PDB entry 1L7V | X-ray diffraction, 3.20 A resolution | chains C and D of the 4 polymer chains in the assembly

# Chain C (and D)
Protein: Vitamin B12 transport ATP-binding protein btuD
Organism: Escherichia coli
Notes: EC 3.6.3.33; chain D of this document is another copy of the same molecule, construct and numbering; everything in this record applies to it too
UniProt: P06611 (BTUD_ECOLI); residues 1-249 here = UniProt positions 1-249
Chain sequence (249 residues; each row starts with the number of its first residue):
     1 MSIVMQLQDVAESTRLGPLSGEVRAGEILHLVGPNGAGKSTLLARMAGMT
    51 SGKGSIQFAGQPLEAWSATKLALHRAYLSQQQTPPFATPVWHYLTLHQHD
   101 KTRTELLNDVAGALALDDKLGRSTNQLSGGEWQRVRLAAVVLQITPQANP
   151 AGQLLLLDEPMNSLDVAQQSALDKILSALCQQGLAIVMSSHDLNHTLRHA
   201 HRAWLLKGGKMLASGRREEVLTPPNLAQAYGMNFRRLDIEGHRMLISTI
Disordered / not traced: 1, 233-249
Differences from the reference sequence: modified residue (1, 5, 46, 49, 161, 188, 211, 232, 244)
Modified positions: Mse1, Mse244 (selenomethionine); Mse5, Mse46, Mse49, Mse161, Mse188, Mse211, Mse232 (selenomethionine; parent Met)
Swiss-Prot annotation at these positions:
  - binding site (ATP): Gly33 to Ser40
Residues lining bound ligands: cyclo-tetrametavanadate (V4O): Arg15, Pro34, Asn35, Gly36, Ala37, Gly38, Lys39, Ser40, Thr41, Gln80

# Interface between chain C and chain D
Residue-residue contacts - 20 pairs, chain C then chain D:
  Pro34(C) - Asp165(D)
  Asn35(C) - Ser163(D)  hydrogen bond (side chain-backbone)
  Asn35(C) - Leu164(D)
  Asn35(C) - Asp165(D)  hydrogen bond (backbone-side chain)
  Asn35(C) - Gln168(D)  hydrogen bond
  Ser163(C) - Asn35(D)  hydrogen bond (backbone-side chain)
  Leu164(C) - Asn35(D)
  Asp165(C) - Pro34(D)
  Asp165(C) - Asn35(D)  hydrogen bond (side chain-backbone)
  Val166(C) - Tyr230(D)  hydrophobic
  Ala167(C) - Mse232(D)
  Gln168(C) - Asn35(D)  hydrogen bond
  Ser170(C) - Mse232(D)
  Asp192(C) - Asp192(D)
  Asp192(C) - Asn194(D)
  Asn194(C) - Asp192(D)
  Asn194(C) - Asn194(D)
  Tyr230(C) - Val166(D)  hydrophobic
  Mse232(C) - Ala167(D)
  Mse232(C) - Ser170(D)
Also at the interface, not in a pair above, chain C (14 interface residues in all): Leu193
Also at the interface, not in a pair above, chain D (14 interface residues in all): Leu193

# In short
Chain C and chain D each contribute 14 residues to their interface, with 6 hydrogen bonds. Polar pairs include
Asn35(C)-Ser163(D), Asn35(C)-Asp165(D) and Asn35(C)-Gln168(D). Ligands of chain C: cyclo-tetrametavanadate.
UniProt lists 8 ATP-binding residues on chain C.
Chain C and chain D are both Vitamin B12 transport ATP-binding protein btuD (Escherichia coli); the structure,
Bacterial ABC Transporter Involved in B12 Uptake, was determined by X-ray diffraction.
